Entry 4GEN (X-ray diffraction, 2.20 A resolution); this record covers chain A.

Chain A:
Protein: Mitochondrial cardiolipin hydrolase
Organism: Drosophila melanogaster
Notes: EC 3.1.4.-; fragment: DmZuc
UniProt: Q9VKD7 (ZUC_DROME); residue numbers follow UniProt; this construct covers 89-250
Chain sequence (169 residues; numbered 82 to 250; the number before each row is that of its first residue):
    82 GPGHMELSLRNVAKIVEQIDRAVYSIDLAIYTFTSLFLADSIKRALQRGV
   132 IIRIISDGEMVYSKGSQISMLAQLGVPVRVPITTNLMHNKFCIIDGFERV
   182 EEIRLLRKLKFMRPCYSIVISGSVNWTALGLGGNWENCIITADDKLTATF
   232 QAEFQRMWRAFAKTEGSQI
Disordered / not traced: 82-85, 209-213, 242-250
Modified residues: Mse-86, Mse-141, Mse-151, Mse-168, Mse-193, Mse-238 (selenomethionine; parent Met)
Differences from the reference sequence: expression tag (82-88)
Curated features (UniProtKB/Swiss-Prot):
  - active site: His-169, Lys-171, Asp-176
  - natural variant: Asp-225 (D225E: In strain: =MEL01, MEL02 and 20 more)
  - mutagenesis: His-169 (H169N: Abolishes cardiolipin hydrolase activity; H169Y: In zuc(SG63); produce some eggs with a more normal eggshell phenotype in addition to the ventralized eggs compared to null mutants)
Reported in the primary citation:
  - mutagenesis - H169A, K171A, N206A, N215A: abolished catalytic activity
  - catalytic residues: His-169 (proposed by the authors, not directly observed)

Summary:
Curated annotation (UniProt) lists 3 active-site residues and one mutagenesis site. From the paper: the
catalytic residue His-169; H169A, K171A and N206A, among others, abolish catalytic activity.
Chain A is Mitochondrial cardiolipin hydrolase (Drosophila melanogaster); the structure, Crystal structure of
Zucchini (monomer), was determined by X-ray diffraction together with 4GEM from the same study.
